PDB entry 1KSC | X-ray diffraction, 1.55 A resolution | chain A

[Chain A]
Protein: Endo-b-1,4-glucanase
Organism: Nasutitermes takasagoensis
Notes: EC 3.2.1.4; fragment: Catalytic Domain
UniProt: O77044 (O77044_9NEOP); residues 1-433 here correspond to UniProt positions 16-448 (UniProt number = residue number + 15)
Amino-acid sequence (433 residues; row label = number of the first residue in the row):
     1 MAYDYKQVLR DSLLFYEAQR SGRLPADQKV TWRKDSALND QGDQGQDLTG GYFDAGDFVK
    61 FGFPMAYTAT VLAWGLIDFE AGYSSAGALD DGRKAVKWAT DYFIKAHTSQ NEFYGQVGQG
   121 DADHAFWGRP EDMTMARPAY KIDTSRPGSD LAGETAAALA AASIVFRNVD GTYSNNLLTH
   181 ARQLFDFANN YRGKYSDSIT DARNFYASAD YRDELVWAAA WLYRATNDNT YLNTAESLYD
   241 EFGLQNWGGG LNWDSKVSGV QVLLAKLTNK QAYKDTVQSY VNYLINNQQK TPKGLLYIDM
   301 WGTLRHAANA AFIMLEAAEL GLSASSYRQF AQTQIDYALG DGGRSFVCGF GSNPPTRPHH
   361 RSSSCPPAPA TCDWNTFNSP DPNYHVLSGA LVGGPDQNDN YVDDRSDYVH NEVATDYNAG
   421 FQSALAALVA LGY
Differences from the reference sequence: cloning artifact (1)
Disulfide bonds: C365-C372
Metal / ion sites: Ca2+: D210, D213, E214, D254

[In short]
D210, D213, E214 and D254 coordinate Ca2+.
Chain A is Endo-b-1,4-glucanase (Nasutitermes takasagoensis); the structure, The structure of Endoglucanase
from termite, Nasutitermes takasagoensis, at pH 5.6, was determined by X-ray diffraction, deposited together
with 1KS8 and 1KSD.
